Entry 5T0X (solution NMR); this record covers chains A and C of the 3 polymer chains in the assembly.

Chain A:
Protein: Calmodulin
From: Xenopus laevis
UniProtKB: P62155 (CALM_XENLA); residues 1-148 here correspond to UniProt positions 2-149 (UniProt number = residue number + 1)
Amino-acid sequence (148 residues; numbered 1 to 148; the number before each row is that of its first residue):
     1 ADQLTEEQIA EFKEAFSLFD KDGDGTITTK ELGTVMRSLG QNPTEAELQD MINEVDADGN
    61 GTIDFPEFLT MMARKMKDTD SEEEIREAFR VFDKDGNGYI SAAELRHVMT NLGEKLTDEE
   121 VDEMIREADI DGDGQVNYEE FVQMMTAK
Metal / ion sites: Ca2+ site 1: Asp20, Asp22, Asp24, Thr26, Glu31; Ca2+ site 2: Asp56, Asp58, Asn60, Thr62, Asp64, Glu67; Ca2+ site 3: Asp93, Asp95, Asn97, Tyr99, Glu104; Ca2+ site 4: Asp129, Asp131, Asp133, Gln135, Glu140

Chain C:
Protein: Estrogen receptor peptide
From: Homo sapiens
UniProtKB: P03372 (ESR1_HUMAN); residues 287-305 here = UniProt positions 287-305
Amino-acid sequence (19 residues; row label = number of the first residue in the row):
   287 RAANLWPSPL MIKRSKKNS

Chain A / chain C interface:
Contacting residue pairs (35; chain A residue first):
  Glu84(A) - Arg300(C)
  Glu84(A) - Lys303(C)
  Glu87(A) - Lys299(C)
  Ala88(A) - Leu296(C)
  Ala88(A) - Lys299(C)
  Phe92(A) - Pro295(C)
  Ile100(A) - Trp292(C)
  Leu105(A) - Trp292(C)
  Val108(A) - Pro295(C)
  Met109(A) - Leu291(C)
  Met109(A) - Trp292(C)
  Leu112(A) - Leu291(C)
  Leu112(A) - Ser294(C)
  Leu112(A) - Pro295(C)
  Leu112(A) - Ile298(C)
  Glu114(A) - Leu291(C)
  Leu116(A) - Ala288(C)
  Glu120(A) - Arg287(C)
  Glu120(A) - Ala288(C)
  Glu123(A) - Arg287(C)
  Met124(A) - Ala288(C)
  Met124(A) - Ala289(C)
  Met124(A) - Trp292(C)
  Ile125(A) - Trp292(C)
  Arg126(A) - Arg287(C)
  Glu127(A) - Arg287(C)
  Glu127(A) - Ala289(C)
  Ala128(A) - Trp292(C)
  Val136(A) - Trp292(C)
  Phe141(A) - Trp292(C)
  Phe141(A) - Leu296(C)
  Met144(A) - Trp292(C)
  Met145(A) - Trp292(C)
  Met145(A) - Pro293(C)
  Met145(A) - Leu296(C)
Interface residues without a listed pair, chain A (24 interface residues in all): Ile85, Thr146

Overview:
Chain A and chain C form an interface of 24 and 13 residues respectively. Asp20(A), Asp22(A), Asp24(A),
Thr26(A) and Glu31(A) form the Ca2+ site 1. Asp56(A), Asp58(A), Asn60(A), Thr62(A), Asp64(A) and Glu67(A) form
the Ca2+ site 2.
Here chain A is Calmodulin (Xenopus laevis) and chain C is Estrogen receptor peptide (Homo sapiens). Entry
5T0X (Solution NMR-derived structure of calmodulin bound with ER alpha peptides) was determined by solution
NMR.
